PDB entry 8R83 | electron microscopy, 3.57 A resolution | chains B and L of the 12 polymer chains in the assembly

== Chain B (and L) ==
Molecule: Ig-like domain-containing protein
Source organism: Homo sapiens
Notes: chain L of this document is another copy of the same molecule, construct and numbering; everything in this record applies to it too
Reference sequence: A0A7N5JWI9 (A0A7N5JWI9_AILME); residues 229-576 here correspond to UniProt positions 106-453 (UniProt number = residue number - 123)
Chain sequence (361 residues; numbered 216 to 576; the number before each row is that of its first residue):
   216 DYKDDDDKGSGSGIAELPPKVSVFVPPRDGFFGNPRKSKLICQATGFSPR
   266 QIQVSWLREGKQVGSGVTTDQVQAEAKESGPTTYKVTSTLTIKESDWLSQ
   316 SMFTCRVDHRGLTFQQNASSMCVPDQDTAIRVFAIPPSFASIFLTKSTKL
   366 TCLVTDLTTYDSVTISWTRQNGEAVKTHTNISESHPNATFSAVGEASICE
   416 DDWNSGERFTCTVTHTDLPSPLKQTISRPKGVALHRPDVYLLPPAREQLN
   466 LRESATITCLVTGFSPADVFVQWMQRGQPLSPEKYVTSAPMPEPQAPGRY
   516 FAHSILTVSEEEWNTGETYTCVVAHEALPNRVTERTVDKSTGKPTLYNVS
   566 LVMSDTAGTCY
Not modelled in the structure: 216-344, 572-576 (chain L: 216-344)
Differences from the reference sequence: expression tag (216-228)
Disulfides: Cys367-Cys426, Cys474-Cys536
Covalent attachments: N-acetylglucosamine (NAG) linked to Asn563
What the authors report for this chain:
  - post-translational modification sites: Asn563
  - binding site for N-acetylglucosamine: Asn563

== Interface between chain B and chain L ==
Contacting residue pairs (5):
  Arg461(B) with Asp570(L), salt bridge; Thr571(L)
  Asn465(B) with Thr571(L), hydrogen bond
  Val564(B) with Met568(L), hydrophobic
  Met568(B) with Val564(L), hydrophobic

== Overview ==
Chain B and chain L each contribute 4 residues to their interface; the contacts include 1 hydrogen bond and 1
salt bridge. Polar pairs include Arg461(B)-Asp570(L) and Asn465(B)-Thr571(L). N-acetylglucosamine is
covalently linked to Asn563(B). The paper reports a binding site for N-acetylglucosamine at Asn563(B); a
modification site at Asn563(B).
Both chains are Ig-like domain-containing protein (Homo sapiens). Entry 8R83 (pentameric IgMFc-AIM complex
global refinement) was determined by electron microscopy, deposited together with 8R84.
